Entry 7UNG (electron microscopy, 3.60 A resolution); this record covers chains C3 and C4 of the 435 polymer chains in the assembly.

== Chain C3 (and C4) ==
Molecule: Tektin-3
Organism: Homo sapiens
Notes: chain C4 of this document is another copy of the same molecule, construct and numbering; everything in this record applies to it too
UniProt: Q9BXF9 (TEKT3_HUMAN); residue numbers follow UniProt; this construct covers 1-490
Amino-acid sequence (490 residues; row label = number of the first residue in the row):
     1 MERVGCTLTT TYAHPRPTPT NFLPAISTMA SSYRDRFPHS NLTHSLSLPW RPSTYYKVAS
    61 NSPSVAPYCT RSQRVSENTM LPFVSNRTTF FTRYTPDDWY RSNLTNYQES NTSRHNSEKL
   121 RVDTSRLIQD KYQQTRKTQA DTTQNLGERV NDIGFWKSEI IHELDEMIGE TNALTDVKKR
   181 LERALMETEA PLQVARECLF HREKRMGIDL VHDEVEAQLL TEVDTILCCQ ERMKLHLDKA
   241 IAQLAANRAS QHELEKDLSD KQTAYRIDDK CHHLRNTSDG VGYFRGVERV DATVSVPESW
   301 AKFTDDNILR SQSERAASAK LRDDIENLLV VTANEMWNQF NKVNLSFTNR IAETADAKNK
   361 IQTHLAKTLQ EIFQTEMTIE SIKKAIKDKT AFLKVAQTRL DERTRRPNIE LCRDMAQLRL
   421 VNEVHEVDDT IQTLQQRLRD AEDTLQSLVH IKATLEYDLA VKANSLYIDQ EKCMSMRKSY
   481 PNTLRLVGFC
Unresolved in the structure: 1-91, 486-490 (chain C4: 1-178, 238-324, 485-490)
UniProt features mapped onto this chain:
  - glycosylation: Thr7 (O-linked (GalNAc...) threonine), Thr9 (O-linked (GalNAc...) threonine), Thr10 (O-linked (GalNAc...) threonine), Asn41 (N-linked (GlcNAc...) asparagine), Asn86 (N-linked (GlcNAc...) asparagine), Asn103 (N-linked (GlcNAc...) asparagine), Asn111 (N-linked (GlcNAc...) asparagine), Asn276 (N-linked (GlcNAc...) asparagine), Asn344 (N-linked (GlcNAc...) asparagine)
  - natural variant: Arg183 (R183Q: In SPGF81; uncertain significance), Gln251 (Q251P: In SPGF81; uncertain significance)

== Chain C3 / chain C4 interface ==
Contacting residue pairs - 125 pairs, chain C3 then chain C4:
  Thr92(C3) - Leu210(C4)
  Arg93(C3) - Leu210(C4)
  Arg93(C3) - His212(C4)  hydrogen bond
  Tyr94(C3) - Gly207(C4)
  Tyr94(C3) - Ile208(C4)  hydrophobic
  Tyr94(C3) - Leu210(C4)
  Tyr94(C3) - Val211(C4)
  Tyr94(C3) - His212(C4)
  Thr95(C3) - Val211(C4)
  Pro96(C3) - Val211(C4)
  Pro96(C3) - Asp213(C4)
  Trp99(C3) - Ile208(C4)
  Trp99(C3) - Asp209(C4)
  Trp99(C3) - Val211(C4)
  Trp99(C3) - Arg350(C4)
  Trp99(C3) - Lys462(C4)
  Asn106(C3) - Asp458(C4)  hydrogen bond
  Tyr107(C3) - Ala357(C4)
  Tyr107(C3) - Lys360(C4)
  Tyr107(C3) - Ile361(C4)  hydrophobic
  Tyr107(C3) - His364(C4)
  Glu109(C3) - Ile451(C4)
  Ser113(C3) - Leu448(C4)
  Arg114(C3) - His364(C4)  hydrogen bond
  Arg114(C3) - Lys367(C4)
  Arg114(C3) - Thr368(C4)
  Arg114(C3) - Glu371(C4)
  Ser117(C3) - Glu371(C4)  hydrogen bond
  Ser117(C3) - Thr375(C4)  hydrogen bond
  Ser117(C3) - Thr444(C4)
  Ser117(C3) - Leu448(C4)
  Glu118(C3) - Glu371(C4)
  Leu120(C3) - Arg437(C4)
  Leu120(C3) - Ala441(C4)  hydrophobic
  Leu120(C3) - Thr444(C4)
  Arg121(C3) - Gln374(C4)  hydrogen bond
  Arg121(C3) - Thr378(C4)
  Asp123(C3) - Arg437(C4)
  Thr124(C3) - Thr378(C4)
  Thr124(C3) - Ile382(C4)
  Thr124(C3) - Arg437(C4)
  Leu127(C3) - Thr433(C4)
  Leu127(C3) - Arg437(C4)
  Ile128(C3) - Ala385(C4)  hydrophobic
  Ile128(C3) - Leu434(C4)  hydrophobic
  Lys131(C3) - Lys389(C4)
  Lys131(C3) - Thr430(C4)
  Tyr132(C3) - Asp388(C4)
  Tyr132(C3) - Lys389(C4)
  Gln134(C3) - Glu426(C4)  hydrogen bond
  Thr135(C3) - Lys389(C4)
  Thr135(C3) - Phe392(C4)
  Thr135(C3) - Glu426(C4)
  Arg136(C3) - Phe392(C4)
  Thr138(C3) - Glu423(C4)
  Thr138(C3) - Glu426(C4)
  Gln139(C3) - Phe392(C4)
  Gln139(C3) - Val395(C4)
  Gln139(C3) - Arg399(C4)
  Gln139(C3) - Glu423(C4)  hydrogen bond (backbone-side chain)
  Asp141(C3) - Arg419(C4)  salt bridge
  Thr142(C3) - Leu420(C4)
  Thr142(C3) - Glu423(C4)
  Thr143(C3) - Arg399(C4)  hydrogen bond
  Asn145(C3) - Met415(C4)  hydrogen bond (side chain-backbone)
  Asn145(C3) - Ala416(C4)
  Asn145(C3) - Arg419(C4)
  Leu146(C3) - Arg399(C4)
  Leu146(C3) - Arg403(C4)
  Leu146(C3) - Ala416(C4)  hydrophobic
  Arg149(C3) - Leu411(C4)
  Arg149(C3) - Asp414(C4)  salt bridge
  Arg149(C3) - Met415(C4)
  Asp260(C3) - Arg406(C4)
  Asp260(C3) - Asn408(C4)
  Asp260(C3) - Ile409(C4)
  Thr263(C3) - Arg406(C4)
  Ala264(C3) - Arg405(C4)
  Ala264(C3) - Ile409(C4)  hydrophobic
  Ile267(C3) - Glu402(C4)
  Asp268(C3) - Arg403(C4)  salt bridge
  Asp268(C3) - Arg405(C4)  salt bridge
  Lys270(C3) - Glu402(C4)
  Cys271(C3) - Arg399(C4)  hydrogen bond (backbone-side chain)
  Cys271(C3) - Glu402(C4)  hydrogen bond
  Cys271(C3) - Arg403(C4)
  His272(C3) - Arg399(C4)
  Leu274(C3) - Thr398(C4)
  Leu274(C3) - Arg399(C4)
  Leu274(C3) - Glu402(C4)
  Arg275(C3) - Val395(C4)
  Asn276(C3) - Ala391(C4)
  Asn276(C3) - Phe392(C4)
  Asn276(C3) - Val395(C4)
  Asp279(C3) - Lys394(C4)
  Asp279(C3) - Val395(C4)  hydrogen bond (side chain-backbone)
  Asp279(C3) - Thr398(C4)  hydrogen bond
  Gly280(C3) - Thr398(C4)
  Val281(C3) - Lys394(C4)
  Val281(C3) - Thr398(C4)
  Phe284(C3) - Asp401(C4)
  Glu288(C3) - Gln397(C4)
  Glu288(C3) - Leu400(C4)
  Glu288(C3) - Asp401(C4)  hydrogen bond (side chain-backbone)
  Arg289(C3) - Val424(C4)
  Arg289(C3) - His425(C4)  hydrogen bond
  Arg289(C3) - Asp428(C4)  salt bridge
  Asp291(C3) - Cys412(C4)  hydrogen bond (backbone-side chain)
  Asp291(C3) - Gln417(C4)  hydrogen bond
  Asp291(C3) - Val421(C4)
  Thr293(C3) - Glu410(C4)
  Thr293(C3) - Leu411(C4)  hydrogen bond (side chain-backbone)
  Thr293(C3) - Cys412(C4)  hydrogen bond (side chain-backbone)
  Val294(C3) - Pro407(C4)
  Val294(C3) - Glu410(C4)
  Ser295(C3) - Asn408(C4)
  Ser295(C3) - Glu410(C4)  hydrogen bond (backbone-backbone)
  Ser295(C3) - Leu411(C4)
  Ser295(C3) - Cys412(C4)  hydrogen bond (backbone-backbone)
  Val296(C3) - Leu411(C4)
  Val296(C3) - Arg413(C4)
  Pro297(C3) - Leu411(C4)
  Pro297(C3) - Arg413(C4)
  Trp300(C3) - Asn408(C4)
  Trp300(C3) - Ile409(C4)
Also at the interface, not in a pair above, chain C3 (60 interface residues in all): Ser102, Asn103, Ser110, Ala292
Also at the interface, not in a pair above, chain C4 (68 interface residues in all): Glu353, Val427, Asp440, Ser447

== Overview ==
Chain C3 and chain C4 form an interface of 60 and 68 residues respectively; the contacts include 22 hydrogen
bonds and 5 salt bridges. Among the polar pairs are Asp141(C3)-Arg419(C4), Arg149(C3)-Asp414(C4) and
Asp268(C3)-Arg403(C4).
Chain C3 and chain C4 are both Tektin-3 (Homo sapiens); the structure, 48-nm repeat of the human respiratory
doublet microtubule, was determined by electron microscopy (same publication as 7UN1).
